PDB entry 7Z31 | electron microscopy, 2.76 A resolution | chains M and N of the 19 polymer chains in the assembly

Chain M:
Protein: DNA-directed RNA polymerase III subunit RPC5
From: Saccharomyces cerevisiae S288C
UniProtKB: P36121 (RPC5_YEAST); numbering as in UniProt (aligned over 1-282)
Amino-acid sequence (282 residues; each row starts with the number of its first residue):
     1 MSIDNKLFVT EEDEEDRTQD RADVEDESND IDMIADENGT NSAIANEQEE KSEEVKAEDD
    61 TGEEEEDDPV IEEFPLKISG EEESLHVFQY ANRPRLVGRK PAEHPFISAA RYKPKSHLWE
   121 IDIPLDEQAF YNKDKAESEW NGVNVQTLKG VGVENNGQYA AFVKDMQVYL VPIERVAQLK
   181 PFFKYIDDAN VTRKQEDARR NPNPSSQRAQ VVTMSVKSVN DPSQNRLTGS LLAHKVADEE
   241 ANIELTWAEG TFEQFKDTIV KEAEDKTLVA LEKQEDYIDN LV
Unresolved in the structure: 1-70, 197-224, 282

Chain N:
Protein: DNA-directed RNA polymerase III subunit RPC4
From: Saccharomyces cerevisiae S288C
UniProtKB: P25441 (RPC4_YEAST); residues 195-422 carry their UniProt numbers (228 of 422 residues fall inside the UniProt entry; the rest is not from it)
Amino-acid sequence (422 residues; numbered -289 to 422; 290 numbers in that range are skipped by the numbering (no residue carries them; nothing is unmodelled there); the number before each row is that of its first residue; numbers below 1 keep their minus sign (UNK-289 is residue -289); X marks 194 residues of unknown identity (built as UNK)):
  -289 XXXXXXXXXX XXXXXXXXXX XXXXXXXXXX XXXXXXXXXX XXXXXXXXXX XXXXXXXXXX
  -229 XXXXXXXXXX XXXXXXXXXX XXXXXXXXXX XXXXXXXXXX XXXXXXXXXX XXXXXXXXXX
  -169 XXXXXXXXXX XXXXXXXXXX XXXXXXXXXX XXXXXXXXXX XXXXXXXXXX XXXXXXXXXX
  -109 XXXXXXXXX
   190 XXXXXRIEQL FPVRPVRVRH EDVETVKREI QEALSEKPTR EPTPSVKTEP VGTGLQSYLE
   250 ERERQVNEKL ADLGLEKEFQ SVDGKEAAAE LELLNADHQH ILRKLKKMNN KPERFMVFQL
   310 PTRLPAFERP AVKEEKEDME TQASDPSKKK KNIKKKDTKD ALSTRELAGK VGSIRVHKSG
   370 KLSVKIGNVV MDIGKGAETT FLQDVIALSI ADDASSAELL GRVDGKIVVT PQI
Unresolved in the structure: -289 to -107, 190-194, 228-273, 317-353

How chain M and chain N interact:
Pairs across the interface (131; chain M residue first):
  Ile71(M) - Val365(N)  hydrogen bond (backbone-backbone)
  Ile71(M) - His366(N)
  Ile71(M) - Lys367(N)
  Glu72(M) - Arg364(N)
  Glu72(M) - Val365(N)  hydrogen bond (backbone-backbone)
  Glu73(M) - Ser362(N)  hydrogen bond
  Glu73(M) - Arg364(N)
  Phe74(M) - Ser362(N)
  Phe74(M) - Ile363(N)  hydrogen bond (backbone-backbone)
  Phe74(M) - Val365(N)  hydrophobic
  Pro75(M) - Lys359(N)
  Pro75(M) - Gly361(N)
  Pro75(M) - Ser362(N)
  Leu76(M) - Lys359(N)
  Leu76(M) - Val360(N)
  Leu76(M) - Gly361(N)  hydrogen bond (backbone-backbone)
  Leu76(M) - Ser362(N)
  Leu76(M) - Ile363(N)  hydrophobic
  Leu76(M) - Ile375(N)  hydrophobic
  Lys77(M) - Gly358(N)
  Lys77(M) - Lys359(N)
  Ile78(M) - Leu356(N)  hydrophobic
  Ile78(M) - Ala357(N)
  Ile78(M) - Gly358(N)  hydrogen bond (backbone-backbone)
  Ile78(M) - Val360(N)  hydrophobic
  Glu81(M) - Glu355(N)
  Ser84(M) - Ala396(N)
  Ser84(M) - Leu397(N)  hydrogen bond (side chain-backbone)
  Leu85(M) - Val394(N)  hydrophobic
  Leu85(M) - Ile395(N)
  Leu85(M) - Ala396(N)  hydrophobic
  Leu85(M) - Leu409(N)  hydrophobic
  His86(M) - Val394(N)
  His86(M) - Ile395(N)  hydrogen bond (backbone-backbone)
  Val87(M) - Asp393(N)
  Phe88(M) - Leu391(N)
  Phe88(M) - Gln392(N)
  Phe88(M) - Asp393(N)  hydrogen bond (backbone-backbone)
  Phe88(M) - Ile395(N)  hydrophobic
  Gln89(M) - Phe390(N)
  Gln89(M) - Leu391(N)
  Gln89(M) - Gln392(N)  hydrogen bond
  Tyr90(M) - Phe390(N)
  Tyr90(M) - Leu391(N)  hydrogen bond (backbone-backbone)
  Tyr90(M) - Asp393(N)
  Ala91(M) - Phe390(N)  hydrophobic
  Arg93(M) - Phe390(N)
  Arg93(M) - Leu391(N)  hydrogen bond (backbone-backbone)
  Pro94(M) - Leu391(N)
  Arg95(M) - Leu223(N)  hydrogen bond (side chain-backbone)
  Arg95(M) - Ser224(N)  hydrogen bond
  Arg95(M) - Thr388(N)
  Arg95(M) - Thr389(N)
  Arg95(M) - Phe390(N)
  Arg95(M) - Leu391(N)
  Leu96(M) - Leu223(N)
  Leu96(M) - Ser224(N)
  Arg99(M) - Glu225(N)  salt bridge
  Pro101(M) - Arg411(N)
  Ala102(M) - Arg411(N)  hydrogen bond (backbone-side chain)
  Glu103(M) - Gln198(N)  hydrogen bond
  Glu103(M) - Leu391(N)
  His104(M) - Leu408(N)
  Pro105(M) - Leu391(N)
  Tyr112(M) - Leu397(N)  hydrophobic
  Trp119(M) - Ile395(N)  hydrophobic
  Trp119(M) - Leu397(N)  hydrophobic
  Ala129(M) - Arg195(N)
  Phe130(M) - Arg195(N)
  Phe130(M) - Leu199(N)  hydrophobic
  Asn156(M) - Thr311(N)
  Gly157(M) - Phe307(N)
  Gly157(M) - Gln308(N)
  Gly157(M) - Leu309(N)  hydrogen bond (backbone-backbone)
  Gln158(M) - Phe307(N)
  Gln158(M) - Lys415(N)
  Tyr159(M) - Val306(N)
  Tyr159(M) - Phe307(N)  hydrogen bond (backbone-backbone)
  Tyr159(M) - Leu309(N)  hydrophobic
  Ala161(M) - Phe304(N)
  Ala161(M) - Met305(N)  hydrogen bond (backbone-backbone)
  Ala161(M) - Phe307(N)  hydrophobic
  Phe162(M) - Phe304(N)  hydrophobic
  Val163(M) - Leu294(N)  hydrophobic
  Val163(M) - Met297(N)
  Val163(M) - Asn298(N)
  Val163(M) - Asn299(N)
  Lys164(M) - Asn298(N)
  Lys164(M) - Asn299(N)
  Met166(M) - Asn298(N)
  Val168(M) - Leu294(N)  hydrophobic
  Leu170(M) - Phe307(N)  hydrophobic
  Ile173(M) - Val306(N)  hydrophobic
  Leu245(M) - Ser404(N)
  Leu245(M) - Ser405(N)
  Leu245(M) - Ala406(N)  hydrophobic
  Thr246(M) - Ser404(N)  hydrogen bond (side chain-backbone)
  Thr246(M) - Ser405(N)
  Thr246(M) - Ala406(N)  hydrogen bond (backbone-backbone)
  Trp247(M) - Ala406(N)  hydrophobic
  Trp247(M) - Leu408(N)  hydrophobic
  Ala248(M) - Ala406(N)  hydrogen bond (backbone-backbone)
  Ala248(M) - Glu407(N)
  Ala248(M) - Leu408(N)  hydrogen bond (backbone-backbone)
  Gly250(M) - Leu408(N)
  Thr251(M) - Glu407(N)  hydrogen bond
  Thr251(M) - Leu408(N)
  Phe252(M) - Pro301(N)
  Gln254(M) - Glu407(N)
  Phe255(M) - Leu409(N)  hydrophobic
  Lys266(M) - Ala357(N)
  Lys266(M) - Gly358(N)
  Lys266(M) - Lys359(N)
  Leu268(M) - Phe316(N)  hydrophobic
  Leu268(M) - Leu356(N)  hydrophobic
  Leu268(M) - Ala357(N)
  Leu268(M) - Lys359(N)
  Val269(M) - Phe316(N)
  Ala270(M) - Phe316(N)  hydrophobic
  Ala270(M) - Gly376(N)
  Ala270(M) - Asn377(N)  hydrogen bond (backbone-side chain)
  Leu271(M) - Asn377(N)
  Glu272(M) - Asn377(N)  hydrogen bond (backbone-side chain)
  Gln274(M) - Asn377(N)
  Gln274(M) - Val378(N)
  Tyr277(M) - Pro310(N)
  Tyr277(M) - Arg312(N)
  Tyr277(M) - Leu313(N)
  Tyr277(M) - Pro314(N)
  Tyr277(M) - Val378(N)  hydrophobic
  Asn280(M) - Arg312(N)
Other interface residues (no listed pair), chain M (70 interface residues in all): Ala160, Asp165, Gln178, Glu244, Glu249, Ala263, Thr267, Lys273, Leu281
Other interface residues (no listed pair), chain N (69 interface residues in all): Lys226, Leu291, Lys300, Arg303, Ala315, Val373, Met380, Glu387, Val412, Asp413, Pro420

Overview:
Chain M and chain N form an interface of 70 and 69 residues respectively, with 26 hydrogen bonds and 1 salt
bridge. Polar contacts include Arg99(M)-Glu225(N), Glu73(M)-Ser362(N) and Ser84(M)-Leu397(N).
Here chain M is DNA-directed RNA polymerase III subunit RPC5 and chain N is DNA-directed RNA polymerase III
subunit RPC4, both from Saccharomyces cerevisiae S288C. Entry 7Z31 (Structure of yeast RNA Polymerase III-Ty1
integrase complex at 2.7 A (focus subunit C11, no C11 ...) was determined by electron microscopy, deposited
together with 7Z0H, 7Z2Z, 7Z30 and 8BWS.
